PDB entry 7N5S | X-ray diffraction, 2.86 A resolution | chains A and Y of the 3 polymer chains in the assembly

== Chain A ==
Molecule: Zinc finger and BTB domain-containing protein 7A
Source organism: Homo sapiens
Notes: fragment: zinc finger domain
Reference sequence: O95365 (ZBT7A_HUMAN); residues 369-500 here = UniProt positions 369-500
Chain sequence (143 residues; each row starts with the number of its first residue):
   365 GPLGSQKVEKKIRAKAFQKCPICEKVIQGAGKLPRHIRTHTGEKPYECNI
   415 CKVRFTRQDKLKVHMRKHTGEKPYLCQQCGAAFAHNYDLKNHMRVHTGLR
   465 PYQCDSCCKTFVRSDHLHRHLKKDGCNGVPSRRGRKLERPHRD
Not modelled in the structure: 365-380, 492-507
Sequence notes: expression tag (365-368, 501-507)
Bound ions: Zn2+ site 1: Cys384, Cys387, His400, His404; Zn2+ site 2: Cys412, Cys415, His428, His432; Zn2+ site 3: Cys440, Cys443, His456, His460; Zn2+ site 4: Cys468, Cys471, His484, Cys490
UniProt features mapped onto this chain:
  - zinc finger: Gln382 to His404 (C2H2-type 1), Tyr410 to His432 (C2H2-type 2), Tyr438 to His460 (C2H2-type 3), Tyr466 to Cys490 (C2H2-type 4)
  - cross-link: Lys436 (Glycyl lysine isopeptide (Lys-Gly) (interchain with G-Cter in SUMO2))

== Chain Y ==
Molecule: DNA Strand II
Sequence (15 nucleotides; numbered 0 to 14; the number before each row is that of its first residue; numbering starts at 0):
     0 GGGGCCCCTTCCCCA

== Chain A / chain Y interface ==
Contacting residue pairs (24; chain A residue first):
  Gly395(A) with DG1(Y), base contact; DG2(Y), base contact
  Lys396(A) with DG3(Y), base contact
  Pro398(A) with DG2(Y), phosphate contact
  Arg399(A) with DC4(Y), base contact
  Tyr410(A) with DG3(Y), phosphate contact
  Arg421(A) with DC5(Y), base contact
  Gln422(A) with DG3(Y), phosphate contact; DC4(Y), hydrogen bond to the phosphate
  Asp423(A) with DC5(Y), hydrogen bond to the base
  Lys426(A) with DC4(Y), sugar contact; DC5(Y), salt bridge to the phosphate
  Arg430(A) with DC5(Y), salt bridge to the phosphate
  Tyr438(A) with DC6(Y), hydrogen bond to the phosphate
  Asn450(A) with DC6(Y), phosphate contact; DC7(Y), hydrogen bond to the phosphate
  Lys454(A) with DC7(Y), salt bridge to the phosphate
  Arg477(A) with DC10(Y), base contact
  Ser478(A) with DT9(Y), hydrogen bond to the phosphate
  Asp479(A) with DT9(Y), base contact; DC10(Y), hydrogen bond to the base
  His482(A) with DT9(Y), phosphate contact; DC10(Y), salt bridge to the phosphate
  Arg483(A) with DC12(Y), base contact
Interface residues without a listed pair, chain A (19 interface residues in all): Ala394

== Summary ==
The interface between chain A and chain Y involves 19 residues on one side and 10 on the other, with 6
hydrogen bonds and 4 salt bridges. Among the polar pairs are Asp423(A)-DC5(Y), Asp479(A)-DC10(Y) and
Gln422(A)-DC4(Y).
Chain A is Zinc finger and BTB domain-containing protein 7A (Homo sapiens) and chain Y is DNA Strand II; the
structure, ZBTB7A Zinc Finger Domain Bound to -200 Site of Fetal Globin Promoter (Oligo 6), was determined by
X-ray diffraction (same publication as 7EYI and 7N5T).
